PDB entry 4FTB | X-ray diffraction, 2.70 A resolution | chains B and E of the 7 polymer chains in the assembly

# Chain B
Molecule: Capsid protein beta
From: Flock house virus
Notes: EC 3.4.23.44
UniProt: P12870 (CAPSD_FHV); numbering as in UniProt (aligned over 1-363)
Amino-acid sequence (363 residues; row label = number of the first residue in the row):
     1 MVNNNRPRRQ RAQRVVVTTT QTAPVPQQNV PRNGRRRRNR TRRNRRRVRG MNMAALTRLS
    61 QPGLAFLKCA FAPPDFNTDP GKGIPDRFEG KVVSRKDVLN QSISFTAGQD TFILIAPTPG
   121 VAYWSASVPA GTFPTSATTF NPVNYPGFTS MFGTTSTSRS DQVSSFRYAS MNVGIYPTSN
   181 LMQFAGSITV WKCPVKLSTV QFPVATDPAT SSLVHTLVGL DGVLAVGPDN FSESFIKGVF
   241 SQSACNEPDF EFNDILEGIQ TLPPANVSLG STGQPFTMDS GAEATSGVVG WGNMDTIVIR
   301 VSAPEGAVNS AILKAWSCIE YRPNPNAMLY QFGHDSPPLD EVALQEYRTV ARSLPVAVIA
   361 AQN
Disordered / not traced: 1-52
Cystine bridges: Cys-69/Cys-318
Swiss-Prot annotation at these positions:
  - active site: Asp-75
  - binding site (Ca(2+)): Asp-161, Asp-221, Asp-249, Glu-251, Gly-273
  - site: Asn-363 (Cleavage)
  - mutagenesis: Asn-363 (N363A/D/T: Prevents maturation cleavage)

# Chain E
Molecule: Capsid protein gamma
From: Flock house virus
UniProt: P12870 (CAPSD_FHV); numbering as in UniProt (aligned over 364-407)
Amino-acid sequence (44 residues; row label = number of the first residue in the row):
   364 ASMWERVKSI IKSSLAAASN IPGPIGVAAS GISGLSALFE GFGF
Disordered / not traced: 383-407
Swiss-Prot annotation at these positions:
  - site (Interaction with viral RNA genome): Phe-402, Phe-405, Phe-407
  - mutagenesis: Phe-402 (F402A: Lack in specificity of viral RNA encapsidation), Glu-403 (E403A: No effect on specificity of viral RNA encapsidation), Phe-405 (F405A: Lack in specificity of viral RNA encapsidation), Phe-407 (F407A: Lack in specificity of viral RNA encapsidation)

# Interface between chain B and chain E
Pairs across the interface (31; chain B residue first):
  Met-53(B) / Lys-375(E)
  Ala-54(B) / Leu-378(E)
  Ala-55(B) / Lys-375(E)
  Ala-55(B) / Leu-378(E)
  Leu-56(B) / Lys-371(E)
  Leu-56(B) / Lys-375(E)
  Arg-58(B) / Leu-378(E)
  Lys-68(B) / Trp-367(E)
  Phe-71(B) / Met-366(E)
  Phe-71(B) / Val-370(E)  hydrophobic
  Ala-72(B) / Met-366(E)  hydrophobic
  Ala-72(B) / Trp-367(E)
  Asp-75(B) / Ser-365(E)  hydrogen bond
  Asp-75(B) / Met-366(E)
  Asp-75(B) / Trp-367(E)  hydrogen bond (side chain-backbone)
  Phe-240(B) / Met-366(E)  hydrophobic
  Glu-346(B) / Ile-374(E)
  Glu-346(B) / Ser-377(E)  hydrogen bond
  Glu-346(B) / Leu-378(E)
  Thr-349(B) / Ser-377(E)
  Val-350(B) / Val-370(E)  hydrophobic
  Val-350(B) / Ile-374(E)  hydrophobic
  Ser-353(B) / Ile-373(E)
  Leu-354(B) / Met-366(E)  hydrophobic
  Leu-354(B) / Arg-369(E)
  Leu-354(B) / Ile-373(E)  hydrophobic
  Pro-355(B) / Arg-369(E)
  Gln-362(B) / Ala-364(E)
  Gln-362(B) / Met-366(E)
  Gln-362(B) / Arg-369(E)  hydrogen bond
  Asn-363(B) / Met-366(E)
Interface residues without a listed pair, chain B (23 interface residues in all): Leu-64, Leu-67, Phe-76, Gln-242, Val-358
Interface residues without a listed pair, chain E (13 interface residues in all): Ser-382

# Overview
23 residues of chain B and 13 residues of chain E are in contact; the contacts include 4 hydrogen bonds. Polar
pairs include Asp-75(B)/Ser-365(E), Asp-75(B)/Trp-367(E) and Glu-346(B)/Ser-377(E).
Chain B is Capsid protein beta and chain E is Capsid protein gamma, both from Flock house virus; the
structure, Crystal structure of the authentic Flock House virus particle, was determined by X-ray diffraction.
